Entry 7LWD (electron microscopy, 3.65 A resolution); this record covers chains H and L of the 3 polymer chains in the assembly.

Chain H:
Molecule: heavy chain antibody fragment
Organism: Mus musculus
Notes: antibody fragment or engineered binder
Amino-acid sequence (118 residues; numbered 20 to 137; the number before each row is that of its first residue):
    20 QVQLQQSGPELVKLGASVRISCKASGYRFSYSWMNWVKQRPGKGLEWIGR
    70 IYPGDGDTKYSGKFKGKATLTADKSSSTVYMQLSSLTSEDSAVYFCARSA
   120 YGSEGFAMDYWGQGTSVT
Disulfides: Cys41-Cys115

Chain L:
Molecule: light chain antibody fragment
Organism: Mus musculus
Notes: antibody fragment or engineered binder
Amino-acid sequence (110 residues; numbered 21 to 130; the number before each row is that of its first residue):
    21 DIVLTQSPASLAVSLGQRATISCRASESVDNYGISFLNWFQQKPGQPPKL
    71 LIYAASNQGSGVPARFSGSGSGTYFSLNIHPMEEDDTAVYFCQQTKGVSW
   121 TFGGGTKVEI
Disulfides: Cys43-Cys112

How chain H and chain L interact:
Residue-residue contacts (39; chain H residue first):
  Asn54(H) - Trp120(L)
  Val56(H) - Phe122(L)  hydrophobic
  Gln58(H) - Gln62(L)  hydrogen bond
  Gly63(H) - Phe111(L)
  Leu64(H) - Gln62(L)
  Leu64(H) - Pro68(L)  hydrophobic
  Leu64(H) - Phe111(L)  hydrophobic
  Leu64(H) - Phe122(L)  hydrophobic
  Trp66(H) - Ser119(L)
  Trp66(H) - Trp120(L)
  Arg69(H) - Val118(L)  hydrogen bond (side chain-backbone)
  Arg69(H) - Trp120(L)
  Tyr79(H) - Ser119(L)
  Ser80(H) - Ser119(L)
  Ser118(H) - Trp120(L)
  Gly121(H) - Ile54(L)
  Gly121(H) - Phe56(L)
  Ser122(H) - Ile54(L)
  Glu123(H) - Tyr73(L)
  Glu123(H) - Ala74(L)
  Gly124(H) - Phe56(L)
  Gly124(H) - Asn58(L)  hydrogen bond (backbone-side chain)
  Gly124(H) - Thr115(L)  hydrogen bond (backbone-side chain)
  Phe125(H) - Asn58(L)
  Phe125(H) - Thr115(L)
  Phe125(H) - Trp120(L)  hydrophobic
  Ala126(H) - Asn58(L)
  Ala126(H) - Leu70(L)  hydrophobic
  Ala126(H) - Tyr73(L)  hydrophobic
  Met127(H) - Phe60(L)  hydrophobic
  Met127(H) - Leu70(L)
  Met127(H) - Gln113(L)
  Met127(H) - Trp120(L)  hydrophobic
  Met127(H) - Phe122(L)  hydrophobic
  Asp128(H) - Leu70(L)
  Asp128(H) - Tyr73(L)  hydrogen bond
  Trp130(H) - Phe60(L)  hydrophobic
  Trp130(H) - Pro67(L)  hydrophobic
  Trp130(H) - Pro68(L)  hydrogen bond (side chain-backbone)
Interface residues without a listed pair, chain H (22 interface residues in all): Lys78, Phe114, Gly131
Interface residues without a listed pair, chain L (19 interface residues in all): Asp21, Gly123

In short:
22 residues of chain H and 19 residues of chain L are in contact; the contacts include 6 hydrogen bonds. Polar
contacts include Gln58(H)-Gln62(L), Arg69(H)-Val118(L) and Gly124(H)-Asn58(L).
Chain H is heavy chain antibody fragment and chain L is light chain antibody fragment, both from Mus musculus;
the structure, Cryo-EM structure of the wild-type human serotonin transporter complexed with vilazodone,
imipramine and 15B8 Fab, was determined by electron microscopy.
